Entry 9ITJ (electron microscopy, 2.84 A resolution); this record covers chains T and V of the 26 polymer chains in the assembly.

Chain T:
Name: ATP synthase subunit a
From: Chloroflexus aurantiacus J-10-fl
UniProt: A9WGT0 (A9WGT0_CHLAA); residue numbers follow UniProt; this construct covers 1-312
Chain sequence (312 residues; each row starts with the number of its first residue):
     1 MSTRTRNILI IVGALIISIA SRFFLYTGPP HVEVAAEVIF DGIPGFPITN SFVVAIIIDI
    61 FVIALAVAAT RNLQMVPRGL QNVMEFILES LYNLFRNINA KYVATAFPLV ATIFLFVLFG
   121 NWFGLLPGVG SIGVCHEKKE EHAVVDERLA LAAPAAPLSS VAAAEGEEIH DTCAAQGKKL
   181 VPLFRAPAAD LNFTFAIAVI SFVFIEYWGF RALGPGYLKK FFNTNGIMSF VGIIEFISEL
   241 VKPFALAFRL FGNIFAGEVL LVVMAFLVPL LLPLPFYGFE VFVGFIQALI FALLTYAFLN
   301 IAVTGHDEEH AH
Not modelled in the structure: 1-30, 136-176, 305-312

Chain V:
Name: ATP synthase subunit b
From: Chloroflexus aurantiacus J-10-fl
UniProt: A9WGS8 (ATPF_CHLAA); numbering as in UniProt (aligned over 1-164)
Chain sequence (164 residues; row label = number of the first residue in the row):
     1 MEALGINPTL FIAQLINFLL LIFILRALLY RPVMNLLNER TRRIEESVRD AEKVREQLAN
    61 ARRDYEAEIA RARQEAAKIV AQAQERAKQQ EAEIIAQARR EAERLKEEAR AQAEQERIRM
   121 LSEAKSQIAD LVTLTASRVL GAELQARGHD ALIAESLAAL DRRN
Not modelled in the structure: 1-4, 159-164

How chain T and chain V interact:
Contacting residue pairs (48):
  E37(T) with G5(V), hydrogen bond (side chain-backbone)
  P47(T) with L10(V)
  T49(T) with L10(V)
  F52(T) with L10(V); A13(V), hydrophobic; Q14(V)
  A55(T) with Q14(V); N17(V)
  D59(T) with N17(V), hydrogen bond; L21(V)
  A66(T) with L28(V), hydrophobic; L29(V), hydrophobic
  V67(T) with L28(V), hydrophobic
  T70(T) with L28(V)
  L73(T) with L36(V), hydrophobic
  M75(T) with E39(V); R40(V), hydrogen bond (backbone-side chain)
  P77(T) with R40(V)
  M84(T) with L29(V), hydrophobic
  E85(T) with V33(V); L37(V)
  L88(T) with L29(V), hydrophobic; Y30(V), hydrophobic; V33(V), hydrophobic
  E89(T) with L37(V)
  Y92(T) with M34(V), hydrophobic
  P108(T) with R26(V); Y30(V)
  L109(T) with F18(V), hydrophobic
  A111(T) with Y30(V), hydrogen bond (backbone-side chain)
  T112(T) with F18(V); I22(V); L25(V); Y30(V), hydrogen bond (backbone-side chain)
  I113(T) with F18(V), hydrophobic
  F116(T) with F18(V), hydrophobic; L21(V), hydrophobic
  N192(T) with G5(V); L10(V)
  F193(T) with Q14(V)
  F195(T) with F11(V)
  A196(T) with F11(V); L15(V)
  I197(T) with F18(V), hydrophobic
  V199(T) with F11(V), hydrophobic; L15(V), hydrophobic
  I200(T) with F18(V), hydrophobic; L19(V), hydrophobic
Other interface residues (no listed pair), chain T (39 interface residues in all): S51, I56, V62, I63, Q74, Q81, F107, L115, L191
Other interface residues (no listed pair), chain V (24 interface residues in all): I24, R43

Overview:
Chain T and chain V form an interface of 39 and 24 residues respectively, with 5 hydrogen bonds. Polar pairs
include E37(T)-G5(V), D59(T)-N17(V) and M75(T)-R40(V).
Here chain T is ATP synthase subunit a and chain V is ATP synthase subunit b, both from Chloroflexus
aurantiacus J-10-fl. Entry 9ITJ (Chloroflexus aurantiacus ATP synthase, state 1) was determined by electron
microscopy (same publication as 9ITK, 9ITL, 9ITM, 9ITN, 9ITO, 9ITP and 11 further entries).
